Entry 8VFX (electron microscopy, 2.65 A resolution); this record covers chains E and I of the 12 polymer chains in the assembly.

# Chain E
Molecule: Histone H3.1
Organism: Homo sapiens
UniProtKB: P68431 (H31_HUMAN); residues 0-135 here correspond to UniProt positions 1-136 (UniProt number = residue number + 1)
Sequence (136 residues; row label = number of the first residue in the row; numbering starts at 0):
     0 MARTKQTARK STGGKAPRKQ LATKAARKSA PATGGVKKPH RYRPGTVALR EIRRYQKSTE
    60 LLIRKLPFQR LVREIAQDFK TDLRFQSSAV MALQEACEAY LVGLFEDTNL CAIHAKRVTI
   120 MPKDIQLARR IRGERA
Not modelled in the structure: 0-36, 134-135
UniProt features mapped onto this chain:
  - modified residue: Arg2 (Asymmetric dimethylarginine), Thr3 (Phosphothreonine), Lys4 (Allysine), Gln5 (5-glutamyl dopamine), Thr6 (Phosphothreonine), Arg8 (Citrulline), Lys9 (N6,N6,N6-trimethyllysine), Ser10 (ADP-ribosylserine), Thr11 (Phosphothreonine), Lys14 (N6-(2-hydroxyisobutyryl)lysine), Arg17 (Asymmetric dimethylarginine), Lys18 (N6-(2-hydroxyisobutyryl)lysine), Lys23 (N6-(2-hydroxyisobutyryl)lysine), Arg26 (Citrulline), Lys27 (N6,N6,N6-trimethyllysine), Ser28 (ADP-ribosylserine), Lys36 (N6,N6,N6-trimethyllysine), Lys37 (N6-methyllysine), Tyr41 (Phosphotyrosine), Lys56 (N6,N6,N6-trimethyllysine) and 8 more in UniProt
  - lipidation: Lys18 (N6-decanoyllysine)

# Chain I
Molecule: 186-nt DNA strand
Sequence (186 nucleotides; row label = number of the first residue in the row):
     1 ATCCGAGATG GTACTTTGTG TCTCCTGCTC TGTCAGCAGG GCACTGTACT TGCTGATACC
    61 AGGGAATGTT TGTTCTTAAA TACCATCATT CCGGACGTGT TTGCCTTGGC CAGTTTTCCA
   121 TGTACATGCA GAAAGAAGTT TGGACTGATC AATACAGTCC TCTGCCTTTA AAGCAATAGG
   181 AAAGAT
Not modelled in the structure: 1-28

# How chain E and chain I interact
Pairs across the interface - 20 pairs, chain E then chain I:
  Arg40(E) - DA185(I)  sugar contact
  Tyr41(E) - DG184(I)  phosphate contact
  Tyr41(E) - DA185(I)  phosphate contact
  Arg42(E) - DC110(I)  salt bridge to the phosphate
  Arg42(E) - DA185(I)  salt bridge to the phosphate
  Thr45(E) - DG184(I)  phosphate contact
  Thr45(E) - DA185(I)  hydrogen bond to the phosphate
  Arg63(E) - DT101(I)  phosphate contact
  Arg63(E) - DT102(I)  salt bridge to the phosphate
  Arg72(E) - DC92(I)  salt bridge to the phosphate
  Arg83(E) - DC91(I)  hydrogen bond to the sugar
  Arg83(E) - DC92(I)  phosphate contact
  Phe84(E) - DC91(I)  phosphate contact
  Phe84(E) - DC92(I)  hydrogen bond to the phosphate
  Gln85(E) - DC91(I)  phosphate contact
  Arg116(E) - DA112(I)  phosphate contact
  Arg116(E) - DG113(I)  phosphate contact
  Val117(E) - DA112(I)  hydrogen bond to the phosphate
  Thr118(E) - DA112(I)  hydrogen bond to the phosphate
  Met120(E) - DA112(I)  sugar contact
Interface residues without a listed pair, chain E (18 interface residues in all): Lys37, His39, Pro43, Lys115, Lys122
Interface residues without a listed pair, chain I (14 interface residues in all): DT90, DT107, DG109, DC111, DT186

# In short
Chain E and chain I form an interface of 18 and 14 residues respectively, with 5 hydrogen bonds and 4 salt
bridges. Polar pairs include Arg83(E)-DC91(I), Thr45(E)-DA185(I) and Phe84(E)-DC92(I).
Here chain E is Histone H3.1 (Homo sapiens) and chain I is a 186-nt DNA strand. Entry 8VFX (Cryo-EM structure
of 186bp ALBN1 nucleosome aided by scFv) was determined by electron microscopy (same publication as 8VFY and
8VFZ).
